PDB entry 4P2R | X-ray diffraction, 3.29 A resolution | chains A and C of the 5 polymer chains in the assembly

Chain A:
Molecule: H-2 class II histocompatibility antigen, E-K alpha chain
From: Mus musculus
UniProtKB: P04224 (HA22_MOUSE); residues 1-191 here correspond to UniProt positions 26-216 (UniProt number = residue number + 25)
Chain sequence (204 residues; numbered -2 to 201; the number before each row is that of its first residue; numbers below 1 keep their minus sign (Ala-2 is residue -2)):
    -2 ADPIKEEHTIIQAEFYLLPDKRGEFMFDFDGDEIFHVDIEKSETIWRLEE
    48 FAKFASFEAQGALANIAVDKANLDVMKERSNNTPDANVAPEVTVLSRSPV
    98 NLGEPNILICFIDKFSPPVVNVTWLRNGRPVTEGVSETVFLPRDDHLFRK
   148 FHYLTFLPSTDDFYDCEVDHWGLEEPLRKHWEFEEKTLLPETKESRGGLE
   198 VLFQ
Not modelled in the structure: -2 to 0, 181-201
Disulfide bonds: Cys107-Cys163
Glycans and other covalent adducts: N-acetylglucosamine (NAG) linked to Asn118
Construct notes: expression tag (-2 to 0, 192-201)

Chain C:
Molecule: 5c1 peptide
From: synthetic construct
Chain sequence (13 residues; numbered -3 to 10; 1 number in that range is skipped by the numbering (no residue carries it; nothing is unmodelled there); the number before each row is that of its first residue; numbers below 1 keep their minus sign (Ala-3 is residue -3)):
    -3 ANG
     1 VAFFLTPFKA

How chain A and chain C interact:
Contacting residue pairs (26):
  Gln9(A) - Phe3(C)
  Gln9(A) - Phe4(C)  hydrogen bond (side chain-backbone)
  Glu11(A) - Thr6(C)
  Phe24(A) - Ala2(C)
  Phe51(A) - Asn-2(C)
  Ala52(A) - Asn-2(C)
  Ser53(A) - Ala-3(C)
  Ser53(A) - Asn-2(C)
  Ser53(A) - Gly-1(C)
  Ser53(A) - Val1(C)  hydrogen bond (backbone-backbone)
  Phe54(A) - Val1(C)  hydrophobic
  Phe54(A) - Phe3(C)  hydrophobic
  Gly58(A) - Phe3(C)
  Asn62(A) - Phe4(C)  hydrogen bond (side chain-backbone)
  Asn62(A) - Thr6(C)
  Val65(A) - Thr6(C)
  Val65(A) - Pro7(C)
  Val65(A) - Phe8(C)  hydrophobic
  Asp66(A) - Thr6(C)
  Ala68(A) - Phe8(C)  hydrophobic
  Asn69(A) - Pro7(C)  hydrogen bond (side chain-backbone)
  Asn69(A) - Phe8(C)
  Asn69(A) - Lys9(C)  hydrogen bond (side chain-backbone)
  Val72(A) - Lys9(C)
  Val72(A) - Ala10(C)  hydrophobic
  Met73(A) - Lys9(C)
Other interface residues (no listed pair), chain A (18 interface residues in all): Phe22, Phe32, Arg76
Other interface residues (no listed pair), chain C (13 interface residues in all): Leu5

Overview:
Chain A and chain C form an interface of 18 and 13 residues respectively, with 5 hydrogen bonds. Polar pairs
include Gln9(A)-Phe4(C), Asn62(A)-Phe4(C) and Asn69(A)-Pro7(C). N-acetylglucosamine is covalently linked to
Asn118(A).
Here chain A is H-2 class II histocompatibility antigen, E-K alpha chain (Mus musculus) and chain C is 5c1
peptide (synthetic construct). Entry 4P2R (Crystal structure of the 5cc7 TCR in complex with 5c1/I-Ek) was
determined by X-ray diffraction, deposited together with 4P2O and 4P2Q.
